6U2T - chains A and B of the 4 polymer chains in the assembly; structure by X-ray diffraction, 2.80 A resolution.

# Chain A (and B)
Molecule: Phosphoenolpyruvate carboxylase
From: Zea mays
Notes: EC 4.1.1.31; chain B of this document is another copy of the same molecule, construct and numbering; everything in this record applies to it too
Reference sequence: Q84KR7 (Q84KR7_MAIZE); residues 1-970 here = UniProt positions 1-970
Chain sequence (970 residues; each row starts with the number of its first residue):
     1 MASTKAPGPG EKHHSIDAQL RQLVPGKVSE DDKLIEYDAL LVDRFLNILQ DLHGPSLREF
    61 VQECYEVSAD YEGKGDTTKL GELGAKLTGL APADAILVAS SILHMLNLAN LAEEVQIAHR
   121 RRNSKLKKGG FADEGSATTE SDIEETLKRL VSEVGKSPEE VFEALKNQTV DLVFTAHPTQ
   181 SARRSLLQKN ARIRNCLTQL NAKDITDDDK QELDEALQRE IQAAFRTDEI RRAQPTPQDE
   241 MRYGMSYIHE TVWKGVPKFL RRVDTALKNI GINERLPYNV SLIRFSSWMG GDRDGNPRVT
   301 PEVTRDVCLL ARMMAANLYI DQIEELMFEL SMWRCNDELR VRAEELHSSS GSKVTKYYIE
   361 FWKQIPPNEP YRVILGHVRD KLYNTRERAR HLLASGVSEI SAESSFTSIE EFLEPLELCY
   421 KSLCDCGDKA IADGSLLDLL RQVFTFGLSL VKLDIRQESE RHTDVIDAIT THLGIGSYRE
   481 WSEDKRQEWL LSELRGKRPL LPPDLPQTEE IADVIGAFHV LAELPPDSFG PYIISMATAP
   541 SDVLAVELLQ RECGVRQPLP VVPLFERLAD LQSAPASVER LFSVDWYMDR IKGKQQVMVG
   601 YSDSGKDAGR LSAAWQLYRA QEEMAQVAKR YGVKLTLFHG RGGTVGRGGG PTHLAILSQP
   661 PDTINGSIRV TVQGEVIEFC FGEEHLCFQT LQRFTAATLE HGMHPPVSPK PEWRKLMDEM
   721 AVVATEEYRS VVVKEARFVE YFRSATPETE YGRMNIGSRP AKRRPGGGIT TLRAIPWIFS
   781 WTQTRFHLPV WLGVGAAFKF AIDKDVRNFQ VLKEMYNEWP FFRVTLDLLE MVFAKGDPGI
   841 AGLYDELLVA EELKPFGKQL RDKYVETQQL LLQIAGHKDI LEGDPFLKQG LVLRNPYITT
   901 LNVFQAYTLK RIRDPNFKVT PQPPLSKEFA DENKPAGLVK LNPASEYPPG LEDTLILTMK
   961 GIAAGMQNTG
Unresolved in the structure: 1-11, 229-232, 348-364, 927-945 (chain B: 1-11, 229-232, 348-364, 762-764, 927-946)
Small-molecule neighbours: D-malate (MLT): Glu-113, Arg-647, Gly-648, Pro-651, Val-676, Phe-679, Met-831, Lys-835, Leu-887, Leu-891, Arg-894, Met-966, Gln-967, Asn-968

# Chain A / chain B interface
Residue-residue contacts - 75 pairs, chain A then chain B:
  Leu-52(A) / Gly-427(B)
  Arg-121(A) / Asp-204(B)  salt bridge
  Glu-144(A) / Asp-208(B)
  Arg-183(A) / Glu-369(B)  salt bridge
  Arg-183(A) / Arg-372(B)
  Ser-185(A) / Phe-328(B)
  Ser-185(A) / Ser-331(B)
  Ser-185(A) / Arg-372(B)
  Lys-189(A) / Glu-329(B)  hydrogen bond (side chain-backbone)
  Lys-189(A) / Ser-331(B)  hydrogen bond
  Arg-192(A) / Glu-329(B)
  Asp-204(A) / Arg-121(B)  salt bridge
  Asp-208(A) / Glu-144(B)
  Asp-208(A) / Arg-262(B)
  Asp-208(A) / Thr-265(B)
  Asp-208(A) / Asn-269(B)  hydrogen bond
  Asp-209(A) / Arg-262(B)  salt bridge
  Gln-211(A) / Thr-265(B)
  Gln-211(A) / Lys-268(B)
  Gln-211(A) / Asn-269(B)  hydrogen bond
  Glu-212(A) / Arg-261(B)
  Glu-212(A) / Arg-262(B)  salt bridge
  Glu-212(A) / Thr-265(B)  hydrogen bond
  Glu-215(A) / Arg-275(B)  salt bridge
  Arg-219(A) / Arg-261(B)
  Arg-219(A) / Arg-275(B)
  Arg-219(A) / Ala-430(B)  hydrogen bond (side chain-backbone)
  Arg-219(A) / Ile-431(B)
  Arg-219(A) / Asp-433(B)
  Arg-219(A) / Gly-434(B)
  Gln-222(A) / Gly-427(B)  hydrogen bond (side chain-backbone)
  Gln-222(A) / Asp-428(B)  hydrogen bond
  Gln-222(A) / Ala-430(B)
  Ala-223(A) / Met-332(B)  hydrophobic
  Ala-223(A) / Ile-431(B)  hydrophobic
  Arg-226(A) / Met-332(B)
  Arg-226(A) / Arg-334(B)  hydrogen bond (backbone-side chain)
  Arg-226(A) / Cys-426(B)  hydrogen bond (side chain-backbone)
  Arg-226(A) / Asp-428(B)  salt bridge
  Thr-227(A) / Ser-331(B)
  Thr-227(A) / Met-332(B)
  Arg-261(A) / Glu-212(B)
  Arg-261(A) / Arg-219(B)
  Arg-262(A) / Asp-208(B)
  Arg-262(A) / Asp-209(B)  salt bridge
  Arg-262(A) / Glu-212(B)  salt bridge
  Thr-265(A) / Asp-208(B)
  Thr-265(A) / Gln-211(B)
  Thr-265(A) / Glu-212(B)  hydrogen bond
  Asn-269(A) / Asp-208(B)
  Asn-269(A) / Gln-211(B)  hydrogen bond
  Arg-275(A) / Glu-215(B)  salt bridge
  Arg-275(A) / Arg-219(B)
  Phe-328(A) / Ser-185(B)
  Phe-328(A) / Gln-188(B)
  Glu-329(A) / Lys-189(B)  hydrogen bond (backbone-side chain)
  Glu-329(A) / Arg-192(B)
  Ser-331(A) / Lys-189(B)  hydrogen bond
  Ser-331(A) / Thr-227(B)  hydrogen bond
  Met-332(A) / Arg-226(B)
  Met-332(A) / Thr-227(B)
  Arg-334(A) / Arg-226(B)
  Arg-372(A) / Arg-183(B)
  Arg-372(A) / Ser-185(B)
  Cys-426(A) / Arg-226(B)  hydrogen bond (backbone-side chain)
  Gly-427(A) / Leu-52(B)
  Gly-427(A) / Gln-222(B)  hydrogen bond (backbone-side chain)
  Asp-428(A) / Gln-222(B)  hydrogen bond
  Asp-428(A) / Arg-226(B)  salt bridge
  Ala-430(A) / Arg-219(B)  hydrogen bond (backbone-side chain)
  Ala-430(A) / Gln-222(B)
  Ile-431(A) / Arg-219(B)
  Ile-431(A) / Ala-223(B)  hydrophobic
  Asp-433(A) / Arg-219(B)
  Gly-434(A) / Arg-219(B)
Other interface residues (no listed pair), chain A (40 interface residues in all): Gln-188, Asp-228, Trp-333, Glu-369
Other interface residues (no listed pair), chain B (43 interface residues in all): Asp-142, Arg-184, Asp-228, Trp-333

# Summary
40 residues of chain A face 43 of chain B across their interface, with 19 hydrogen bonds and 11 salt bridges.
Polar pairs include Arg-121(A)/Asp-204(B), Arg-183(A)/Glu-369(B) and Asp-209(A)/Arg-262(B). Bound to chain A:
D-malate.
Both chains are Phosphoenolpyruvate carboxylase (Zea mays). Entry 6U2T (Crystal structure of the T-state of
maize C4-phosphoenolpyruvate carboxylase in complex with malate) was determined by X-ray diffraction together
with 6V3O from the same study.
